PDB entry 8HUA | X-ray diffraction, 2.12 A resolution | chains A and B of the 3 polymer chains in the assembly

Chain A:
Name: Cytochrome c oxidase subunit 1
Organism: Thermus thermophilus
Notes: EC 7.1.1.9
UniProt: Q5SJ79 (COX1_THET8); residue numbers follow UniProt; this construct covers 2-562
Sequence (569 residues; each row starts with the number of its first residue; numbers below 1 keep their minus sign (Met-6 is residue -6)):
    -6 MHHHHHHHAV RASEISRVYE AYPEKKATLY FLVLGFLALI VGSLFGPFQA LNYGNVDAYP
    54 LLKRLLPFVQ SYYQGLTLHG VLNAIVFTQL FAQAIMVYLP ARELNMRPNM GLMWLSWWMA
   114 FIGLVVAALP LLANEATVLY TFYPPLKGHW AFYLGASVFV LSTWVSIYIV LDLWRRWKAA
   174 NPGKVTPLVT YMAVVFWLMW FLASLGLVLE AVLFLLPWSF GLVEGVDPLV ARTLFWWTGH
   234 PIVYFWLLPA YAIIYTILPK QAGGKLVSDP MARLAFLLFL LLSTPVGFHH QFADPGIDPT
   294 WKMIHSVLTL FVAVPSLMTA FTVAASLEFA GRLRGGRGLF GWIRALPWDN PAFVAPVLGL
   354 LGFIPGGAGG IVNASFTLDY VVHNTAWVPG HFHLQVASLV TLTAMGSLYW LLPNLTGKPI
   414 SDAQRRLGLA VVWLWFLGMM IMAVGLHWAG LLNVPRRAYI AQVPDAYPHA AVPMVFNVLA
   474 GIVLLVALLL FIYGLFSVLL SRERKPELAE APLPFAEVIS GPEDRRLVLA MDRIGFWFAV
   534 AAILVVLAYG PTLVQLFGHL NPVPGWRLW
Disordered / not traced: -6 to 8
Sequence notes: initiating methionine (-6); expression tag (-5 to 1)
Bound ions: heme Fe: His72, His386; Cu ion: His233, His282, His283; heme-as Fe near His384 (its only coordinating residue here)
Residues lining bound ligands:
  - heme-as (HAS): Tyr133, Trp229, Val236, Tyr237, Trp239, Leu240, Tyr244, His282, His283, Thr302, Ala306, Ser309, Leu310, Ala313, Val316, Ala317, Leu320, Trp335, Trp341, Val350, Leu353, Leu354, Phe356, Ile357, Gly360, Gly363, Ile364, Asn366, Ala367, Asp372, His376, Asn377, Val381, His384, Phe385, Gln388, Val389, Val393, Arg449
  - heme (HEM): Leu32, Ser36, Gly39, Pro40, Gln42, Ala43, Tyr46, Tyr65, Leu69, His72, Gly73, Asn76, Ala77, Phe80, Thr81, Leu132, Tyr133, Pro382, Phe385, His386, Val389, Ala390, Thr394, Trp428, Met432, Met435, Arg449, Arg450, Ala451, Leu477
UniProt features mapped onto this chain:
  - binding site (Fe(II)-heme a): His72, His386
  - binding site (Cu cation): His233, Tyr237, His282, His283
  - binding site (heme a3): His384
  - cross-link: His233 to Tyr237 (1'-histidyl-3'-tyrosine (His-Tyr))

Chain B:
Name: Cytochrome c oxidase subunit 2
Organism: Thermus thermophilus HB8
Notes: EC 7.1.1.9
UniProt: Q5SJ80 (COX2_THET8); residues 1-168 here = UniProt positions 1-168
Sequence (168 residues; row label = number of the first residue in the row):
     1 MVDEHKAHKA ILAYEKGWLA FSLAMLFVFI ALIAYTLATH TAGVIPAGKL ERVDPTTVRQ
    61 EGPWADPAQA VVQTGPNQYT VYVLAFAFGY QPNPIEVPQG AEIVFKITSP DVIHGFHVEG
   121 TNINVEVLPG EVSTVRYTFK RPGEYRIICN QYCGLGHQNM FGTIVVKE
Disordered / not traced: 1
Bound ions: dinuclear copper ion: His114, Cys149, Gln151, Cys153, His157, Met160
UniProt features mapped onto this chain:
  - binding site (Cu cation): His114, Cys149, Cys153, His157

Chain A / chain B interface:
Residue-residue contacts (115; chain A residue first):
  Ser64(A) - Leu155(B)
  Tyr66(A) - Tyr152(B)  hydrophobic
  Tyr66(A) - His157(B)
  Tyr66(A) - Gln158(B)  hydrogen bond
  Thr130(A) - Tyr152(B)  hydrogen bond (backbone-side chain)
  Leu132(A) - Tyr152(B)  hydrophobic
  Tyr136(A) - Gln151(B)
  Pro137(A) - Ile113(B)
  Pro138(A) - Asp111(B)
  Pro138(A) - Val112(B)
  Pro138(A) - Pro129(B)  hydrophobic
  Leu139(A) - Tyr152(B)  hydrophobic
  Asp220(A) - Arg52(B)  salt bridge
  Pro221(A) - Pro129(B)
  Leu222(A) - Leu50(B)  hydrophobic
  Leu222(A) - Leu128(B)  hydrophobic
  Arg225(A) - Ile113(B)
  Arg225(A) - Glu126(B)  salt bridge
  Lys258(A) - Glu4(B)  salt bridge
  Val260(A) - His8(B)  hydrogen bond (backbone-side chain)
  Val260(A) - Ile11(B)  hydrophobic
  Met264(A) - Glu15(B)
  Phe285(A) - Pro46(B)
  Ala286(A) - Pro46(B)
  Ala286(A) - Asn124(B)
  Ala286(A) - Val125(B)
  Ala286(A) - Glu126(B)  hydrogen bond (backbone-backbone)
  Asp287(A) - Pro46(B)
  Asp287(A) - Glu126(B)
  Pro288(A) - Pro46(B)  hydrophobic
  Pro288(A) - Glu126(B)
  Pro288(A) - Leu128(B)
  Pro288(A) - Glu131(B)
  Pro288(A) - Val132(B)
  Pro288(A) - Ser133(B)
  Gly289(A) - Ala47(B)  hydrogen bond (backbone-backbone)
  Gly289(A) - Gly48(B)
  Gly289(A) - Lys49(B)
  Gly289(A) - Leu50(B)
  Ile290(A) - Gly48(B)
  Met296(A) - Ile33(B)  hydrophobic
  Met296(A) - Leu37(B)  hydrophobic
  Leu303(A) - Leu26(B)
  Leu303(A) - Ile30(B)  hydrophobic
  Val307(A) - Leu26(B)  hydrophobic
  Leu310(A) - Trp18(B)  hydrogen bond (backbone-side chain)
  Leu310(A) - Ser22(B)
  Met311(A) - Glu15(B)
  Phe314(A) - Ile11(B)
  Phe314(A) - Tyr14(B)  hydrophobic
  Phe314(A) - Glu15(B)
  Phe314(A) - Trp18(B)
  Thr315(A) - Glu15(B)  hydrogen bond
  Ala318(A) - Ile11(B)  hydrophobic
  Phe322(A) - Glu4(B)
  Phe322(A) - Ala7(B)  hydrophobic
  Ser368(A) - Ile33(B)
  Phe369(A) - Leu37(B)  hydrophobic
  Phe369(A) - Ile45(B)  hydrophobic
  Thr370(A) - Thr36(B)  hydrogen bond
  Thr370(A) - Leu37(B)
  Thr370(A) - Ile45(B)
  Tyr373(A) - Val44(B)  hydrophobic
  Tyr373(A) - Ile45(B)
  Tyr373(A) - Pro46(B)
  Tyr373(A) - Asn122(B)
  Tyr373(A) - Asn124(B)  hydrogen bond (backbone-side chain)
  Val374(A) - Asn122(B)
  His376(A) - Asn124(B)  hydrogen bond (backbone-side chain)
  His376(A) - Glu126(B)  salt bridge
  His376(A) - Asn150(B)  hydrogen bond (backbone-side chain)
  Asn377(A) - Glu126(B)  hydrogen bond
  Asn377(A) - Asn150(B)  hydrogen bond (side chain-backbone)
  Asn377(A) - Gln151(B)
  Thr378(A) - His117(B)
  Leu445(A) - Glu119(B)
  Asn446(A) - His117(B)
  Asn446(A) - Glu119(B)
  Asn446(A) - Gly120(B)
  Asn446(A) - Ile148(B)
  Pro448(A) - Ile148(B)  hydrophobic
  Pro448(A) - Asn150(B)
  Arg449(A) - His157(B)
  Arg450(A) - Gln151(B)  hydrogen bond
  Arg450(A) - His157(B)  hydrogen bond (backbone-side chain)
  Tyr452(A) - Gln158(B)
  Val456(A) - Gln158(B)
  Val456(A) - Asn159(B)
  Ala459(A) - Arg146(B)  hydrogen bond (backbone-side chain)
  Tyr460(A) - Arg146(B)
  Tyr460(A) - Ile148(B)
  Tyr460(A) - Phe161(B)
  His462(A) - Glu119(B)  salt bridge
  His462(A) - Arg146(B)
  Ile512(A) - Glu4(B)
  Ile512(A) - His8(B)
  Gly514(A) - His8(B)
  Glu516(A) - His8(B)  salt bridge
  Glu516(A) - Leu12(B)
  Asp517(A) - His8(B)  salt bridge
  Leu549(A) - Leu50(B)  hydrophobic
  His552(A) - Leu50(B)
  His552(A) - Arg52(B)  hydrogen bond (backbone-side chain)
  Asn554(A) - Arg52(B)
  Asn554(A) - Val53(B)  hydrogen bond (side chain-backbone)
  Asn554(A) - Gly130(B)  hydrogen bond (side chain-backbone)
  Val556(A) - Pro55(B)  hydrophobic
  Val556(A) - Pro129(B)
  Trp559(A) - Asp111(B)
  Trp559(A) - Val112(B)  hydrophobic
  Leu561(A) - Val112(B)  hydrophobic
  Leu561(A) - Cys153(B)
  Leu561(A) - Gly154(B)
  Leu561(A) - Leu155(B)  hydrogen bond (backbone-backbone)
  Trp562(A) - Leu155(B)  hydrophobic
Also at the interface, not in a pair above, chain A (72 interface residues in all): Val131, Ser261, Asp291, Pro292, Lys295, Ser299, Val300, Phe304, Ile364, Ala451, Ser513, Gln548, Pro557
Also at the interface, not in a pair above, chain B (61 interface residues in all): His5, Leu19, Phe27, Phe29, Ala34, Thr56, Ala87, Pro110, Cys149

Overview:
The interface between chain A and chain B involves 72 residues on one side and 61 on the other, with 20
hydrogen bonds and 7 salt bridges. Polar contacts include Asp220(A)-Arg52(B), Arg225(A)-Glu126(B) and
Lys258(A)-Glu4(B). Chain A binds heme and heme-as.
Chain A is Cytochrome c oxidase subunit 1 (Thermus thermophilus) and chain B is Cytochrome c oxidase subunit 2
(Thermus thermophilus HB8); the structure, Serial synchrotron crystallography structure of ba3-type cytochrome
c oxidase from Thermus thermophilus using a goniometer compatible ..., was determined by X-ray diffraction.
